3V4L - chains A and B; structure by X-ray diffraction, 3.15 A resolution.

# Chain A
Name: Mucosa-associated lymphoid tissue lymphoma translocation protein 1 homolog
Organism: Mus musculus
Notes: EC 3.4.22.-
Reference sequence: Q2TBA3 (MALT1_MOUSE); numbering as in UniProt (aligned over 338-729)
Chain sequence (396 residues; each row starts with the number of its first residue):
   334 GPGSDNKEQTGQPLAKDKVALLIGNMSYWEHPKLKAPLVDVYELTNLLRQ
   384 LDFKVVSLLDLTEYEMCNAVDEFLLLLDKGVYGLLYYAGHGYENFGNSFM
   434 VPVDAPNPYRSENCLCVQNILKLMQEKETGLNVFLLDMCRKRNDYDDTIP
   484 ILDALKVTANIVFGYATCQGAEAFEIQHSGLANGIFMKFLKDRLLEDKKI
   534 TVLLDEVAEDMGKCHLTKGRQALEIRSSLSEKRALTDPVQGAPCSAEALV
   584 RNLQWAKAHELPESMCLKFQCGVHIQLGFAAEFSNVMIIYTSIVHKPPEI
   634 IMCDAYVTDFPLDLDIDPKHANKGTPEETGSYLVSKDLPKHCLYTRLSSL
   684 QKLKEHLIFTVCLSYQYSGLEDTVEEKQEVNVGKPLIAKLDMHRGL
Not modelled in the structure: 334-343
Sequence notes: expression tag (334-337)

# Chain B
Name: MALT1 Inhibitor
Chain sequence (6 residues; numbered 1 to 6; the number before each row is that of its first residue):
     1 XVRPRX
Modified / non-standard residues: PHQ (benzyl chlorocarbonate) at position 1; CF0 (fluoromethane) at position 6

# How chain A and chain B interact
Pairs across the interface (26; chain A residue first):
  Leu-367(A) / Arg-5(B)
  Ala-369(A) / Arg-5(B)
  Pro-370(A) / Arg-5(B)
  Asp-373(A) / Arg-5(B)  salt bridge
  Ala-421(A) / Arg-5(B)
  Gly-422(A) / Arg-5(B)
  His-423(A) / Arg-5(B)  hydrogen bond (side chain-backbone)
  Gly-424(A) / Arg-5(B)
  Asp-470(A) / Arg-5(B)  salt bridge
  Cys-472(A) / Arg-5(B)  hydrogen bond (side chain-backbone)
  Cys-472(A) / CF0_6(B)  covalent bond
  Glu-505(A) / Pro-4(B)
  Ala-506(A) / Pro-4(B)
  Ala-506(A) / Arg-5(B)  hydrogen bond (backbone-backbone)
  Phe-507(A) / Arg-3(B)
  Phe-507(A) / Pro-4(B)
  Glu-508(A) / PHQ_1(B)
  Glu-508(A) / Val-2(B)
  Glu-508(A) / Arg-3(B)  hydrogen bond (backbone-backbone)
  Glu-508(A) / Arg-5(B)  salt bridge
  Ile-509(A) / PHQ_1(B)
  Ile-509(A) / Val-2(B)  hydrophobic
  Gln-510(A) / PHQ_1(B)
  Gln-510(A) / Arg-3(B)
  Gly-517(A) / Arg-5(B)
  Leu-549(A) / Val-2(B)  hydrophobic
Other interface residues (no listed pair), chain A (21 interface residues in all): Tyr-419, Met-471, Arg-553

# Overview
The interface between chain A and chain B involves 21 residues on one side and 6 on the other; the contacts
include 1 covalent bond, 4 hydrogen bonds and 3 salt bridges. Polar pairs include Asp-373(A)/Arg-5(B),
Asp-470(A)/Arg-5(B) and Glu-508(A)/Arg-5(B).
Chain A is Mucosa-associated lymphoid tissue lymphoma translocation protein 1 homolog (Mus musculus) and chain
B is MALT1 Inhibitor; the structure, Mouse MALT1(caspase-IG3 domains) in complex with a irreversible peptidic
inhibitor, was determined by X-ray diffraction (same publication as 3V4O and 3V55).
